PDB entry 4J5X | X-ray diffraction, 2.80 A resolution | chains C and B of the 4 polymer chains in the assembly

Chain C:
Molecule: Retinoic acid receptor RXR-alpha, Nuclear receptor coactivator 1
From: Homo sapiens
Notes: EC 2.3.1.48
UniProt: chimeric construct of P19793, Q15788: residues 227-462 from P19793 (RXRA_HUMAN) positions 227-462 (same numbers); residues 468-490 from Q15788 positions 678-700 (UniProt number = residue number + 210)
Amino-acid sequence (264 residues; numbered 227 to 490; the number before each row is that of its first residue):
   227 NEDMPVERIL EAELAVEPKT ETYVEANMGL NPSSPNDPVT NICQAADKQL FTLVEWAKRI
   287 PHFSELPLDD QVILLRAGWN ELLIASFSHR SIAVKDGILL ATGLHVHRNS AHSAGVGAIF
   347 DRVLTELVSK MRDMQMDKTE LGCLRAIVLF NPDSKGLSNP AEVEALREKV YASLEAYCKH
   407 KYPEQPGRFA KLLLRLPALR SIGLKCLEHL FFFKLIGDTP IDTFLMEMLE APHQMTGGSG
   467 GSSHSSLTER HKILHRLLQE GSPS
Not modelled in the structure: 227, 257-260, 459-475, 487-490
Differences from the reference sequence: linker (463-467)
UniProt features mapped onto this chain:
  - region: R348 to G368 (Required for nuclear export)
  - binding site (9-cis-retinoate): R316, A327
  - binding site (all-trans-retinoate): R316, A327
  - modified residue (Phosphoserine): S259, S260, S488
  - motif: L480 to L484 (LXXLL motif 4)
Reported in the primary citation:
  - conformationally variable residues (helix shift, order/disorder transition): E233 to V242, T246 to S260, P264 to K274, Q275 to R285, L294 to I318, H333 to G341, G343 to M360, A387 to V396, L430 to L441, F450 to E456

Chain B:
Molecule: Nuclear receptor subfamily 1 group I member 2, Nuclear receptor coactivator 1
From: Homo sapiens
Notes: EC 2.3.1.48
UniProt: chimeric construct of O75469, Q15788: residues 130-434 from O75469 (NR1I2_HUMAN) positions 130-434 (same numbers); residues 440-462 from Q15788 positions 678-700 (UniProt number = residue number + 238)
Amino-acid sequence (336 residues; each row starts with the number of its first residue):
   127 SNASERTGTQ PLGVQGLTEE QRMMIRELMD AQMKTFDTTF SHFKNFRLPG VLSSGCELPE
   187 SLQAPSREEA AKWSQVRKDL CSLKVSLQLR GEDGSVWNYK PPADSGGKEI FSLLPHMADM
   247 STYMFKGIIS FAKVISYFRD LPIEDQISLL KGAAFELCQL RFNTVFNAET GTWECGRLSY
   307 CLEDTAGGFQ QLLLEPMLKF HYMLKKLQLH EEEYVLMQAI SLFSPDRPGV LQHRVVDQLQ
   367 EQFAITLKSY IECNRPQPAH RFLFLKIMAM LTELRSINAQ HTQRLLRIQD IHPFATPLMQ
   427 ELFGITGSGG SGGSSHSSLT ERHKILHRLL QEGSPS
Not modelled in the structure: 127-138, 178-191, 313-316, 432-442, 461-462
Differences from the reference sequence: expression tag (127-129); linker (435-439)
UniProt features mapped onto this chain:
  - binding site (hyperforin): S247, Q285 to F288, H407
  - motif: L452 to L456 (LXXLL motif 4)
  - modified residue: S460 (Phosphoserine)
Reported in the primary citation:
  - binding site for sr12813: L206, L209, L240, M243, M246, Q285, F288, W299, Y306, M323, H327, H407, R410, L411, I414, M425

Interface between chain C and chain B:
Contacting residue pairs - 42 pairs, chain C then chain B:
  R348(C) - D352(B)  hydrogen bond (side chain-backbone)
  T351(C) - H359(B)  hydrogen bond (backbone-side chain)
  E352(C) - P351(B)
  E352(C) - D352(B)
  E352(C) - H359(B)  salt bridge
  K356(C) - H359(B)
  K356(C) - R360(B)
  K356(C) - D363(B)
  D379(C) - K325(B)  hydrogen bond (backbone-side chain)
  D379(C) - M329(B)
  D379(C) - M396(B)
  S380(C) - K325(B)
  R393(C) - L391(B)
  R393(C) - A395(B)
  E394(C) - F388(B)
  Y397(C) - K374(B)
  Y397(C) - F388(B)  hydrophobic
  Y397(C) - F390(B)
  Y397(C) - L391(B)  hydrophobic
  E401(C) - K374(B)  salt bridge
  G413(C) - I371(B)
  F415(C) - K374(B)
  K417(C) - E367(B)  salt bridge
  L419(C) - F390(B)  hydrophobic
  L419(C) - M394(B)
  L420(C) - Q366(B)
  L420(C) - E367(B)
  L420(C) - A370(B)  hydrophobic
  L420(C) - M394(B)  hydrophobic
  R421(C) - D363(B)  salt bridge
  R421(C) - Q366(B)
  L422(C) - T398(B)
  P423(C) - M394(B)
  P423(C) - L397(B)
  P423(C) - T398(B)
  P423(C) - R401(B)
  A424(C) - D352(B)
  R426(C) - T398(B)
  R426(C) - E399(B)  salt bridge
  R426(C) - S402(B)  hydrogen bond
  S427(C) - R401(B)
  L430(C) - S402(B)
Also at the interface, not in a pair above, chain C (26 interface residues in all): K381, E390, A416, E434
Also at the interface, not in a pair above, chain B (28 interface residues in all): L320, P322, P354, K392, Q409

Overview:
26 residues of chain C and 28 residues of chain B are in contact; the contacts include 4 hydrogen bonds and 5
salt bridges. Polar contacts include E352(C)-H359(B), E401(C)-K374(B) and K417(C)-E367(B). The paper reports a
binding site for sr12813 at L206(B), L209(B) and L240(B) among others; conformational variability at E233(C),
T246(C) and P264(C) among others.
Chain C is Retinoic acid receptor RXR-alpha, Nuclear receptor coactivator 1 and chain B is Nuclear receptor
subfamily 1 group I member 2, Nuclear receptor coactivator 1, both from Homo sapiens; the structure, Crystal
Structure of the SR12813-bound PXR/RXRalpha LBD Heterotetramer Complex, was determined by X-ray diffraction
(same publication as 4J5W).
